1FXK - chains B and C of the 3 polymer chains in the assembly; structure by X-ray diffraction, 2.30 A resolution.

== Chain B ==
Molecule: Prefoldin
From: Methanothermobacter thermautotrophicus
UniProt: O26774 (PFDB_METTH); aligned to UniProt positions 5-113 over residues 6-114 (the alignment contains insertions or deletions, so no single offset holds)
Amino-acid sequence (109 residues; each row starts with the number of its first residue):
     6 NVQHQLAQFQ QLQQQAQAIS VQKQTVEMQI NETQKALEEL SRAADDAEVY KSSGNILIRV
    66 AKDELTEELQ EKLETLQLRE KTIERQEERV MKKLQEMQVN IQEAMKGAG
Modified positions: Mse-33, Mse-96, Mse-102, Mse-110 (selenomethionine; parent Met)

== Chain C ==
Molecule: Protein (prefoldin)
From: Methanothermobacter thermautotrophicus
UniProt: O27646 (PFDA_METTH); numbering as in UniProt (aligned over 9-133)
Amino-acid sequence (133 residues; each row starts with the number of its first residue):
     5 AALAEIVAQL NIYQSQVELI QQQMEAVRAT ISELEILEKT LSDIQGKDGS ETLVPVGAGS
    65 FIKAELKDTS EVIMSVGAGV AIKKNFEDAM ESIKSQKNEL ESTLQKMGEN LRAITDIMMK
   125 LSPQAEELLA AVA
From the paper describing this entry:
  - self-association interface (contacts with another copy of this molecule): Gly-53 to Leu-70

== Chain B / chain C interface ==
Residue-residue contacts (21):
  Glu-37(B) with Gly-81(C); Ala-82(C), hydrogen bond (side chain-backbone)
  Ala-41(B) with Val-80(C); Gly-81(C)
  Glu-44(B) with Val-80(C); Ile-86(C); Lys-88(C), salt bridge
  Leu-45(B) with Ile-86(C), hydrophobic
  Glu-53(B) with Ile-86(C); Lys-87(C), salt bridge
  Val-54(B) with Ala-85(C); Ile-86(C), hydrophobic
  Tyr-55(B) with Ile-77(C), hydrophobic; Gly-83(C); Val-84(C); Ala-85(C), hydrogen bond (backbone-backbone); Lys-87(C), hydrogen bond
  Lys-56(B) with Gly-83(C)
  Ser-57(B) with Gly-83(C), hydrogen bond (backbone-backbone)
  Leu-70(B) with Val-84(C), hydrophobic
  Leu-74(B) with Val-84(C), hydrophobic
Other interface residues (no listed pair), chain B (15 interface residues in all): Thr-38, Arg-47, Ala-48, Lys-77

== Summary ==
15 residues of chain B and 10 residues of chain C are in contact; the contacts include 4 hydrogen bonds and 2
salt bridges. Among the polar pairs are Glu-44(B)/Lys-88(C), Glu-53(B)/Lys-87(C) and Glu-37(B)/Ala-82(C). From
the paper: a self-association interface involving Gly-53(C).
Chain B is Prefoldin and chain C is Protein (prefoldin), both from Methanothermobacter thermautotrophicus; the
structure, Crystal structure of archaeal prefoldin (gimc), was determined by X-ray diffraction.
